Entry 8CM1 (X-ray diffraction, 1.46 A resolution); this record covers chain A.

== Chain A ==
Molecule: Outer-membrane lipoprotein LolB
Organism: Vibrio cholerae
UniProt: A0A0H5XM84 (A0A0H5XM84_VIBCL); residues 27-211 here correspond to UniProt positions 21-205 (UniProt number = residue number - 6)
Chain sequence (212 residues; each row starts with the number of its first residue; numbering starts at 0):
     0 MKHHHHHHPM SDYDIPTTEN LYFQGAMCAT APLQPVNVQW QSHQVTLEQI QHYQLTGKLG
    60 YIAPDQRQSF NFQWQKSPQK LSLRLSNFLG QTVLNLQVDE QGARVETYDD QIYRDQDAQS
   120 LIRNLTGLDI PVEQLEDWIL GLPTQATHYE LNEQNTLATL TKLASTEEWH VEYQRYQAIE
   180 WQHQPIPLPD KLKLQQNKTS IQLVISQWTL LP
Disordered / not traced: 0-32
Sequence notes: initiating methionine (0); expression tag (1-26)
What the authors report for this chain:
  - post-translational modification sites: Cys27 (citing earlier work)

== Overview ==
From the paper: a modification site at Cys27.
Chain A is Outer-membrane lipoprotein LolB (Vibrio cholerae); the structure, Lol B - Localization of
lipoprotein B from Vibrio cholera, was determined by X-ray diffraction together with 8CGM and 8CHX from the
same study.
